Entry 5FL7 (X-ray diffraction, 3.50 A resolution); this record covers chains F and G of the 19 polymer chains in the assembly.

== Chain F ==
Protein: ATP synthase subunit beta
From: Yarrowia lipolytica
Notes: EC 3.6.3.14
UniProtKB: Q6CFT7 (Q6CFT7_YARLI); numbering as in UniProt (aligned over 1-509)
Sequence (509 residues; numbered 1 to 509; the number before each row is that of its first residue):
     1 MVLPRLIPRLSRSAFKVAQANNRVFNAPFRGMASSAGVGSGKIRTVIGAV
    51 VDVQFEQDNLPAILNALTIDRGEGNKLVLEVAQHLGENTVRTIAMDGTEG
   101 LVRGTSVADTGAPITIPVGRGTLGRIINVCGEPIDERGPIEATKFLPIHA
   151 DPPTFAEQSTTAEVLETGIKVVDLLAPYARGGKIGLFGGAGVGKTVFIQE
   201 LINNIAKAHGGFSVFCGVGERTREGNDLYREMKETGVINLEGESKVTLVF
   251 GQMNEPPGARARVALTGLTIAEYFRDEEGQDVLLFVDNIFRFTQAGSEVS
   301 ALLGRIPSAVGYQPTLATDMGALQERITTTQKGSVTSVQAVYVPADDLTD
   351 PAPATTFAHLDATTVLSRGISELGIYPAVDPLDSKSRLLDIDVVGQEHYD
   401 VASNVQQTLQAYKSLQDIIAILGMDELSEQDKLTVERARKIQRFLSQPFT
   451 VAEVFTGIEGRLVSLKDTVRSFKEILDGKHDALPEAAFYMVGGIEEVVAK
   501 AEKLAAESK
Not modelled in the structure: 1-36, 507-509
Ion coordination: Mg2+: Thr195 (together with ADP)
Residues lining bound ligands:
  - ADP (adenosine-5'-diphosphate): Gly189, Ala190, Gly191, Val192, Gly193, Lys194, Thr195, Val196, Arg221, Glu224, Tyr376, Pro377, Phe449, Ala452, Phe455
  - ATP (adenosine-5'-triphosphate): Ser386, Asp390, Tyr399
Swiss-Prot annotation at these positions:
  - binding site (ATP): Gly189 to Val196
  - site: Ser384 (Required for activity)
From the paper describing this entry:
  - binding site for ADP: Thr195

== Chain G ==
Protein: ATP synthase subunit gamma chain, mitochondrial
From: Yarrowia lipolytica
Notes: EC 3.6.1.34
UniProtKB: Q6C338 (Q6C338_YARLI); residues 1-293 here = UniProt positions 1-293
Sequence (293 residues; each row starts with the number of its first residue):
     1 MFALRTAARPAARSVGATRNYATLREIEMRLKSIKNIEKITNTMKIVAST
    51 KLGKAQRAMATSKVYNEASEKVFENSETAVPENIEKRLWVVVSSDKGLCG
   101 SIHSQLARTVRRKLLDFESGEKLIDIVAVGEKIKAQLGRSNPEQMRLSFG
   151 GTGKEAPTFEEAAHIADEILALDTQYDDIEIVYNKVLSGISFEPIMKESY
   201 SAKAIEDAPKFGQYELEDDVVKNLADFSLANTIYAAMAEGHAAEISARRN
   251 AMDNASKNASDMINKYSILYNRTRQAVITNELVDIITGASSLE
Not modelled in the structure: 1-22, 117-119, 293

== Interface between chain F and chain G ==
Residue-residue contacts (13):
  Ile306(F) - Thr287(G)
  Ile306(F) - Ser291(G)
  Pro307(F) - Thr287(G)
  Ala345(F) - Arg272(G)
  Asp417(F) - Arg30(G)  salt bridge
  Ala420(F) - Asn258(G)
  Ile421(F) - Ala255(G)
  Ile421(F) - Met262(G)  hydrophobic
  Asp425(F) - Ser101(G)
  Glu426(F) - Leu98(G)  hydrogen bond (side chain-backbone)
  Glu429(F) - Gln136(G)  hydrogen bond
  Gln430(F) - Arg139(G)
  Lys432(F) - Ser104(G)  hydrogen bond
Also at the interface, not in a pair above, chain F (12 interface residues in all): Leu422
Also at the interface, not in a pair above, chain G (17 interface residues in all): Gly97, Cys99, Gly100, Ala135, Asn254

== Overview ==
The interface between chain F and chain G involves 12 residues on one side and 17 on the other, with 3
hydrogen bonds and 1 salt bridge. Polar contacts include Asp417(F)-Arg30(G), Glu426(F)-Leu98(G) and
Glu429(F)-Gln136(G). Bound to chain F: ATP and ADP. The paper reports a binding site for ADP at Thr195(F).
Chain F is ATP synthase subunit beta and chain G is ATP synthase subunit gamma chain, mitochondrial, both from
Yarrowia lipolytica; the structure, Structure of the F1c10 complex from Yarrowia lipolytica ATP synthase, was
determined by X-ray diffraction.
